Entry 2VYV (X-ray diffraction, 2.38 A resolution); this record covers chains A and D of the 4 polymer chains in the assembly.

Chain A:
Molecule: Glyceraldehyde-3-phosphate dehydrogenase
Source organism: Escherichia coli BL21(DE3)
Notes: EC 1.2.1.12
UniProt: P0A9B2 (G3P1_ECOLI); residues -1 to 329 here correspond to UniProt positions 1-331 (UniProt number = residue number + 2)
Amino-acid sequence (331 residues; numbered -1 to 329; the number before each row is that of its first residue; numbers below 1 keep their minus sign (Met-1 is residue -1)):
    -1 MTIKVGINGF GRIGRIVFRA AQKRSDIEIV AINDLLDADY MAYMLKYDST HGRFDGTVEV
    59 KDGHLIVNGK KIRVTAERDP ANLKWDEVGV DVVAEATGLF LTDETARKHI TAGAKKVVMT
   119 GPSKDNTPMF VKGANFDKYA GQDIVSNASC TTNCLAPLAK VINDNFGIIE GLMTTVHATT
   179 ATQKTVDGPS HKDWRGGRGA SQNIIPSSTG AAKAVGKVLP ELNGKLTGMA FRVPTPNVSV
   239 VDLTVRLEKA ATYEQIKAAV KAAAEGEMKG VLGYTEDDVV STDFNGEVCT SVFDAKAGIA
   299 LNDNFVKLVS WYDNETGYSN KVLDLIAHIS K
Not modelled in the structure: -1
Modified residues: Cys148 (3-sulfinoalanine; CSD); Cys287 (3-sulfinoalanine; CSD)
Small-molecule neighbours: NAD (nicotinamide-adenine-dinucleotide): Asn6, Gly7, Phe8, Gly9, Arg10, Ile11, Gly12, Asn31, Asp32, Leu33, Glu75, Arg76, Ala94, Thr95, Gly96, Leu97, Phe98, Leu99, Thr118, Gly119, Cys148, Thr178, Ala179, Asn312, Glu313, Tyr316
Swiss-Prot annotation at these positions:
  - active site: Cys148 (Nucleophile)
  - binding site (NAD(+)): Arg10, Ile11, Asp32, Arg76, Thr118, Asn312
  - binding site (D-glyceraldehyde 3-phosphate): Ser147 to Thr149, Thr178, Thr207, Gly208, Arg230
  - site: His175 (Activates thiol group during catalysis)
  - modified residue: Lys113 (N6-succinyllysine), Lys122 (N6-succinyllysine), Lys130 (N6-acetyllysine), Lys136 (N6-acetyllysine), Lys190 (N6-acetyllysine), Lys211 (N6-succinyllysine), Lys215 (N6-succinyllysine), Lys223 (N6-succinyllysine), Lys247 (N6-acetyllysine), Lys255 (N6-succinyllysine), Lys259 (N6-succinyllysine), Lys329 (N6-malonyllysine)

Chain D:
Molecule: Glyceraldehyde-3-phosphate dehydrogenase
Source organism: Rattus norvegicus
Notes: EC 1.2.1.12
UniProt: Q9ESV6 (Q9ESV6_RAT); residues 3-333 here correspond to UniProt positions 102-432 (UniProt number = residue number + 99)
Amino-acid sequence (334 residues; each row starts with the number of its first residue; numbering starts at 0):
     0 MVKVGINGFG RIGRLVLRVC MEKGVRVVAV NDPFIDPEYM VYMFKYDSTH GRYKGTVEHK
    60 NGRLVVDNLE INVFQCKEPK EIPWSSVGNP YVVEATGVYL SIEAASGHIS SGARRVIVTA
   120 PSPDAPMLVM GVNEKDYNPG SMTVVSNASC TTNCLAPLAK VIHERFGIVE GLMTTVHAYT
   180 ATQKTVDGPS KKDWRGGRGA HQNIIPSSTG AAKAVGKVIP ELNGKLTGMA FRVPTPNVSV
   240 VDLTCRLAQP ASYTAIKEAV KAAAKGPMAG ILAYTEDQVV STDFNGDSHS SIFDAKAGIA
   300 LNDNFVKLVS WYDNEYGYSH RVVDLLRYMF SREK
Modified residues: Cys75 (s-oxy cysteine; CSX); Cys149 (3-sulfinoalanine; CSD)
Small-molecule neighbours:
  - sn-glycerol-1-phosphate (1GP): Cys149, His176, Thr179, Thr181, Arg231
  - NAD (nicotinamide-adenine-dinucleotide): Asn6, Gly7, Phe8, Gly9, Arg10, Ile11, Gly12, Asn30, Asp31, Pro32, Phe33, Ile34, Cys75, Lys76, Ala94, Thr95, Gly96, Val97, Tyr98, Leu99, Thr118, Ala119, Cys149, Thr179, Ala180, Asn313, Glu314, Tyr317
Swiss-Prot annotation at these positions:
  - active site: Cys149 (Nucleophile)
  - binding site (NAD(+)): Arg10, Ile11, Asp31, Lys76, Tyr98, Thr118, Asn313
  - binding site (D-glyceraldehyde 3-phosphate): Ser148 to Thr150, Thr179, Thr208, Gly209, Arg231
  - site: His176 (Activates thiol group during catalysis)
  - modified residue: Ser251 (Phosphoserine)
Reported in the primary citation:
  - binding site for sn-glycerol-1-phosphate: Cys149

Interface between chain A and chain D:
Contacting residue pairs - 68 pairs, chain A then chain D:
  Arg10(A) - Asp186(D)  salt bridge
  Arg13(A) - Asp186(D)  hydrogen bond (side chain-backbone)
  Leu33(A) - Lys190(D)
  Asp37(A) - Trp193(D)
  Tyr38(A) - Gly187(D)  hydrogen bond (side chain-backbone)
  Tyr38(A) - Pro188(D)
  Tyr38(A) - Ser189(D)  hydrogen bond (side chain-backbone)
  Tyr38(A) - Lys190(D)
  Tyr38(A) - Trp193(D)
  Tyr41(A) - Trp193(D)  hydrophobic
  Tyr41(A) - Arg197(D)  hydrogen bond
  Met42(A) - Gly187(D)
  Met42(A) - Pro188(D)
  Tyr45(A) - Arg197(D)
  Asp46(A) - Asp186(D)
  Asp46(A) - Arg197(D)
  Ser47(A) - Asp186(D)  hydrogen bond
  Ser47(A) - Arg197(D)  hydrogen bond
  Ser47(A) - Gln201(D)
  Ser47(A) - Asn202(D)  hydrogen bond
  Thr48(A) - Gln201(D)  hydrogen bond
  Thr177(A) - Thr184(D)
  Thr177(A) - Val185(D)
  Thr178(A) - Thr184(D)  hydrogen bond (backbone-side chain)
  Thr178(A) - Val185(D)
  Ala179(A) - Thr184(D)
  Ala179(A) - Val185(D)
  Gln181(A) - Thr184(D)
  Lys182(A) - Thr184(D)
  Thr183(A) - Tyr178(D)
  Thr183(A) - Thr179(D)  hydrogen bond (side chain-backbone)
  Thr183(A) - Ala180(D)
  Thr183(A) - Gln182(D)
  Thr183(A) - Lys183(D)
  Thr183(A) - Thr184(D)
  Thr183(A) - Ala199(D)
  Thr183(A) - His200(D)
  Val184(A) - Arg10(D)
  Val184(A) - Tyr178(D)
  Val184(A) - Thr179(D)
  Val184(A) - Ala180(D)
  Val184(A) - Pro235(D)
  Asp185(A) - Arg10(D)  salt bridge
  Asp185(A) - Arg13(D)  hydrogen bond (backbone-side chain)
  Asp185(A) - Asp46(D)
  Asp185(A) - Ser47(D)  hydrogen bond
  Gly186(A) - Tyr38(D)
  Gly186(A) - Met42(D)
  Pro187(A) - Tyr38(D)
  Pro187(A) - Met42(D)
  Ser188(A) - Tyr38(D)  hydrogen bond (backbone-side chain)
  His189(A) - Tyr38(D)
  Trp192(A) - Glu37(D)
  Trp192(A) - Tyr38(D)
  Trp192(A) - Tyr41(D)  hydrophobic
  Arg193(A) - Tyr41(D)
  Arg196(A) - Tyr41(D)  hydrogen bond
  Arg196(A) - Tyr45(D)
  Arg196(A) - Asp46(D)
  Arg196(A) - Ser47(D)  hydrogen bond
  Ala198(A) - Thr184(D)
  Ser199(A) - Tyr178(D)
  Ser199(A) - His200(D)
  Gln200(A) - Ser47(D)
  Gln200(A) - Thr48(D)  hydrogen bond
  Gln200(A) - Pro235(D)
  Asn201(A) - Ser47(D)  hydrogen bond
  Pro234(A) - Gln201(D)
Interface residues without a listed pair, chain A (33 interface residues in all): Leu34, Gly197
Interface residues without a listed pair, chain D (31 interface residues in all): Arg194, Gly198

Summary:
33 residues of chain A and 31 residues of chain D are in contact; the contacts include 17 hydrogen bonds and 2
salt bridges. Among the polar pairs are Arg10(A)-Asp186(D), Asp185(A)-Arg10(D) and Arg13(A)-Asp186(D). Ligands
of chain A: NAD. Bound to chain D: sn-glycerol-1-phosphate and NAD. From the paper: a binding site for
sn-glycerol-1-phosphate at Cys149(D).
Here chain A is Glyceraldehyde-3-phosphate dehydrogenase (Escherichia coli BL21(DE3)) and chain D is
Glyceraldehyde-3-phosphate dehydrogenase (Rattus norvegicus). Entry 2VYV (Structure of E.Coli GAPDH Rat Sperm
GAPDH heterotetramer) was determined by X-ray diffraction together with 2VYN from the same study.
